4ZTJ - chains A and D of the 4 polymer chains in the assembly; structure by X-ray diffraction, 2.67 A resolution.

# Chain A
Name: Pfv integrase
Source organism: Human spumaretrovirus
UniProtKB: P14350 (POL_FOAMV); residues 1-392 here correspond to UniProt positions 752-1143 (UniProt number = residue number + 751)
Chain sequence (395 residues; row label = number of the first residue in the row; numbers below 1 keep their minus sign (Gly-2 is residue -2)):
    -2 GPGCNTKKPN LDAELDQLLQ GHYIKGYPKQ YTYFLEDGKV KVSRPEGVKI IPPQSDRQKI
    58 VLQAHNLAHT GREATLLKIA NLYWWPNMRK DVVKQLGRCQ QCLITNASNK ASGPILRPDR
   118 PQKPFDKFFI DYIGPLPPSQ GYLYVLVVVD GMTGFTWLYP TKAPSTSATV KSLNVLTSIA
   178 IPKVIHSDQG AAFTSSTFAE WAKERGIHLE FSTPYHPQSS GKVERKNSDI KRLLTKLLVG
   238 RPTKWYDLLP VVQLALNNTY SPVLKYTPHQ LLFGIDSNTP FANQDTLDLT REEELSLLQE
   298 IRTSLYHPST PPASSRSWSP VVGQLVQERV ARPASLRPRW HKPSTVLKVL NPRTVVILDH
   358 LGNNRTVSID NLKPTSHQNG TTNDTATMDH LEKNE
Unresolved in the structure: -2 to 7, 376-392
Construct notes: expression tag (-2 to 0); conflict Ser217 (Gly968 in P14350), Gly218 (Ser969 in P14350)
Ion coordination: Zn2+: His62, His66, Cys96, Cys99; Mg2+ site 1: Asp128, Asp185 (together with 4RT); Mg2+ site 2: Asp128, Glu221 (together with 4RT)
Ligand contacts: 4RT ((1R,2S,5R)-8'-(3-chloro-4-fluorobenzyl)-6'-hydroxy-1-(hydroxymethyl)-2'-methyl-9',10'-dihydro-2'H-spiro[bicyclo[3.1.0]hexane-2,3'-imidazo[5,1-a][2,6]naphthyridine]-1',5',7'(8'H)-trione): Asp128, Asp185, Gln186, Gly187, Tyr212, Pro214, Gln215, Glu221

# Chain D
Molecule: 17-nt DNA strand
Source organism: Human spumaretrovirus
Sequence (17 nucleotides; numbered 1 to 17; the number before each row is that of its first residue):
     1 TGCGAAATTC CATGACA

# How chain A and chain D interact
Residue-residue contacts (8; chain A residue first):
  Glu221(A) with DC16(D), sugar contact
  Arg222(A) with DG14(D), base contact; DA15(D), base contact; DC16(D), hydrogen bond to the base
  Asn224(A) with DC16(D), phosphate contact
  Ser225(A) with DC16(D), sugar contact
  Lys228(A) with DA17(D), salt bridge to the phosphate
  Lys262(A) with DT9(D), salt bridge to the phosphate
Interface residues without a listed pair, chain A (8 interface residues in all): Tyr129, Ile130

# Summary
8 residues of chain A and 5 residues of chain D are in contact, with 1 hydrogen bond and 2 salt bridges. Among
the polar pairs are Arg222(A)-DC16(D), Lys228(A)-DA17(D) and Lys262(A)-DT9(D). Compound 4RT is bound between
chain A and chain D.
Here chain A is Pfv integrase and chain D is a 17-nt DNA strand, both from Human spumaretrovirus. Entry 4ZTJ
(Crystal Structure of the Prototype Foamy Virus Intasome with a 2-Pyridinone Aminal Inhibitor) was determined
by X-ray diffraction (same publication as 4ZTF).
